PDB entry 1TYE | X-ray diffraction, 2.90 A resolution | chains A and B

# Chain A
Molecule: Integrin alpha-IIb
Source organism: Homo sapiens
Reference sequence: P08514 (ITAB_HUMAN); residues 1-452 here correspond to UniProt positions 32-483 (UniProt number = residue number + 31)
Chain sequence (452 residues; each row starts with the number of its first residue):
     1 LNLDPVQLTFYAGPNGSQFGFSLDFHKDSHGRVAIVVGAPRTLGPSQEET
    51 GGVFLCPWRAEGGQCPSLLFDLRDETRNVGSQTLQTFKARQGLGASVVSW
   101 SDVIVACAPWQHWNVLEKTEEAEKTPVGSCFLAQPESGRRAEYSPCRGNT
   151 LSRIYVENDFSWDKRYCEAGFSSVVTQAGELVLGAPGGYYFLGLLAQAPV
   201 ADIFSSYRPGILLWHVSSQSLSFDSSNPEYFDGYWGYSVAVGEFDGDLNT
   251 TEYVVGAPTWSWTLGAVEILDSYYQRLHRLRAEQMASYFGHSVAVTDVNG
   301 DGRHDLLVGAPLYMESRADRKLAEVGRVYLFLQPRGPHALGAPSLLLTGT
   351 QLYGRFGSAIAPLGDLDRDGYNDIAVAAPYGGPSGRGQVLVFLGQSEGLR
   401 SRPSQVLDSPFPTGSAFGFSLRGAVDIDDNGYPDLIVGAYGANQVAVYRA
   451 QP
Disulfide bonds: Cys56-Cys65, Cys107-Cys130, Cys146-Cys167
Ion coordination: Ca2+ site 1: Glu243, Asp245, Asp247, Thr250, Glu252; Ca2+ site 2: Asp297, Asn299, Asp301, Arg303, Asp305; Ca2+ site 3: Asp365, Asp367, Asp369, Tyr371, Asp373; Ca2+ site 4: Asp426, Asp428, Asn430, Tyr432, Asp434
Curated features (UniProtKB/Swiss-Prot):
  - binding site (Ca(2+)): Glu243, Asp245, Asp247, Thr250, Glu252, Asp297, Asn299, Asp301, Arg303, Asp305, Asp365, Asp367, Asp369, Tyr371, Asp373, Asp426, Asp428, Asn430, Tyr432, Asp434
  - glycosylation (N-linked (GlcNAc...) asparagine): Asn15, Asn249
Reported in the primary citation:
  - specificity-determining residues: Phe231

# Chain B
Molecule: Integrin beta-3
Source organism: Homo sapiens
Reference sequence: P05106 (ITB3_HUMAN); residues 1-440 here correspond to UniProt positions 27-466 (UniProt number = residue number + 26)
Chain sequence (440 residues; each row starts with the number of its first residue):
     1 GPNICTTRGVSSCQQCLAVSPMCAWCSDEALPLGSPRCDLKENLLKDNCA
    51 PESIEFPVSEARVLEDRPLSDKGSGDSSQVTQVSPQRIALRLRPDDSKNF
   101 SIQVRQVEDYPVDIYYLMDLSYSMKDDLWSIQNLGTKLATQMRKLTSNLR
   151 IGFGAFVDKPVSPYMYISPPEALENPCYDMKTTCLPMFGYKHVLTLTDQV
   201 TRFNEEVKKQSVSRNRDAPEGGFDAIMQATVCDEKIGWRNDASHLLVFTT
   251 DAKTHIALDGRLAGIVQPNDGQCHVGSDNHYSASTTMDYPSLGLMTEKLS
   301 QKNINLIFAVTENVVNLYQNYSELIPGTTVGVLSMDSSNVLQLIVDAYGK
   351 IRSKVELEVRDLPEELSLSFNATCLNNEVIPGLKSCMGLKIGDTVSFSIE
   401 AKVRGCPQEKEKSFTIKPVGFKDSLIVQVTFDCDCACQAQ
Disulfide bonds: Cys5-Cys23, Cys13-Cys435, Cys16-Cys38, Cys26-Cys49, Cys177-Cys184, Cys232-Cys273, Cys374-Cys386, Cys406-Cys433
Glycans and other covalent adducts: N-acetylglucosamine (NAG) linked to Asn99, Asn320, Asn371
Ion coordination: Mg2+: Ser121, Ser123, Glu220 (together with cacodylate ion); Ca2+ site 1: Ser123, Asp126, Asp127, Asp251; Ca2+ site 2: Asp158, Asn215, Asp217, Pro219, Glu220
Curated features (UniProtKB/Swiss-Prot):
  - region: Cys177 to Cys184 (Involved in CX3CL1-, NRG1-, FGF1- and IGF1-binding), Gln267 to Met287 (CX3CL1-binding)
  - binding site (Mg(2+)): Ser121, Ser123, Glu220
  - binding site (Ca(2+)): Ser123, Asp126, Asp127, Asp158, Asn215, Asp217, Pro219, Glu220, Asp251, Met335
  - glycosylation (N-linked (GlcNAc...) asparagine): Asn99, Asn320, Asn371
Reported in the primary citation:
  - Mg2+ coordination: Ser123
  - Ca2+ coordination: Ser123, Asn215, Asp217, Glu220, Asp251
  - conformationally variable residues (helix shift, loop rearrangement, register shift, side-chain flip): Glu55 to Ser77, Ser121 to Asp127, Leu134, Asn215, Asp217, Glu220, Asp251, Leu333 to Arg352

# Chain A / chain B interface
Contacting residue pairs - 64 pairs, chain A then chain B:
  Phe21(A) with Arg261(B)
  Arg41(A) with Gly264(B)
  Trp110(A) with Arg261(B), hydrogen bond (side chain-backbone); Leu262(B); Gly264(B)
  His112(A) with Ser162(B), hydrogen bond; Ile167(B)
  Glu121(A) with Ser168(B), hydrogen bond; Pro169(B)
  Glu123(A) with Tyr166(B); Ser168(B); Arg216(B), salt bridge
  Lys124(A) with Ile167(B); Ser168(B), hydrogen bond (backbone-side chain)
  Thr125(A) with Arg216(B)
  Pro126(A) with Ser162(B); Pro163(B), hydrophobic
  Ser152(A) with Asp179(B), hydrogen bond
  Tyr166(A) with Arg216(B)
  Glu168(A) with Pro163(B); Leu262(B)
  Phe171(A) with Arg261(B)
  Tyr190(A) with Arg216(B), hydrogen bond (side chain-backbone)
  Phe191(A) with Pro163(B), hydrophobic; Asp217(B); Leu262(B), hydrophobic
  Phe231(A) with Lys253(B), hydrogen bond (backbone-side chain)
  Asp232(A) with Pro219(B); Lys253(B), salt bridge
  Tyr234(A) with His255(B); Asp259(B); Leu262(B), hydrophobic
  Tyr237(A) with Leu258(B), hydrogen bond (side chain-backbone); Arg261(B)
  Thr259(A) with Asp259(B)
  Trp262(A) with Lys253(B); Leu317(B)
  Thr263(A) with Ile256(B); Tyr321(B), hydrogen bond
  Gln284(A) with Leu324(B)
  Met285(A) with Asn320(B); Leu324(B)
  Ala286(A) with Ile256(B), hydrophobic; Leu292(B), hydrophobic
  Tyr288(A) with Ile256(B), hydrophobic; Ala257(B); Leu258(B), hydrogen bond (side chain-backbone); Asp259(B), hydrogen bond
  His291(A) with Leu258(B)
  Pro311(A) with Leu258(B), hydrophobic
  Leu312(A) with Ala257(B); Leu258(B), hydrophobic
  Met314(A) with Gly293(B); Leu324(B)
  Leu322(A) with Leu324(B)
  Glu324(A) with Ser291(B), hydrogen bond
  Tyr353(A) with Gly293(B); Leu294(B); Glu297(B), hydrogen bond
  Arg355(A) with Leu258(B); Pro268(B)
  Tyr380(A) with Pro268(B)
  Phe419(A) with Arg261(B)
  Tyr440(A) with Val266(B)
Also at the interface, not in a pair above, chain A (41 interface residues in all): Gln18, Ala95, Asn114, Arg320
Also at the interface, not in a pair above, chain B (32 interface residues in all): Glu323, Pro326

# Overview
41 residues of chain A and 32 residues of chain B are in contact; the contacts include 13 hydrogen bonds and 2
salt bridges. Polar contacts include Glu123(A)-Arg216(B), Asp232(A)-Lys253(B) and Trp110(A)-Arg261(B).
Covalently linked N-acetylglucosamine: at Asn99(B), Asn320(B) and Asn371(B). The paper reports Ca2+
coordination by Ser123(B), Asn215(B) and Asp217(B) among others; Mg2+ coordination by Ser123(B).
Chain A is Integrin alpha-IIb and chain B is Integrin beta-3, both from Homo sapiens; the structure,
Structural basis for allostery in integrins and binding of ligand-mimetic therapeutics to the platelet
receptor for ..., was determined by X-ray diffraction.
